Entry 3O5U (X-ray diffraction, 2.35 A resolution); this record covers chains A and B.

[Chain A (and B)]
Name: Chlorocatechol 1,2-dioxygenase
Source organism: Rhodococcus opacus
Notes: EC 1.13.11.-; chain B of this document is another copy of the same molecule, construct and numbering; everything in this record applies to it too
UniProt: O67987 (CLCA_RHOOP); residue numbers follow UniProt; this construct covers 1-257
Amino-acid sequence (257 residues; numbered 1 to 257; the number before each row is that of its first residue):
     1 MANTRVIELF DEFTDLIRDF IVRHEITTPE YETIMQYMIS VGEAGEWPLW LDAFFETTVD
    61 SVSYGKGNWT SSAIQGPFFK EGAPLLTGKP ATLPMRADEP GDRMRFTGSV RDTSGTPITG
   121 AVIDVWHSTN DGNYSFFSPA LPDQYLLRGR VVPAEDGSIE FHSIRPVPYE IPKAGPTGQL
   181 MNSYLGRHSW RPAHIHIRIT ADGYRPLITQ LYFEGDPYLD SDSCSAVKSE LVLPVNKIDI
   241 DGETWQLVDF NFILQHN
Not modelled in the structure: 1
Metal / ion sites: Fe ion: Tyr134, His194, His196 (together with 3,4-dihydroxybenzoic acid)
Ligand contacts:
  - 3,4-dihydroxybenzoic acid (DHB): Leu49, Asp52, Ala53, Ile74, Gln75, Gly76, Pro77, Phe78, Tyr134, Tyr169, Ile171, Arg191, His194, His196, Cys224
  - MYY ((2R)-3-(phosphonooxy)-2-(tetradecanoyloxy)propyl palmitate), molecule 1: Asn3, Arg5, Val6, Leu9, Phe10, Phe13, Ile17, Met38
  - MYY, molecule 2: Ile17, Phe20, Ile21, Glu30, Tyr31, Thr33, Ile34, Tyr37, Met38, Trp47, Trp50, Leu51, Phe55, Leu180, Tyr184
UniProt features mapped onto this chain:
  - binding site (Fe cation): Tyr134, Tyr169, His194, His196

[Chain A / chain B interface]
Residue-residue contacts (95; chain A residue first):
  Ala2(A) - Ser183(B)  hydrogen bond (backbone-backbone)
  Asn3(A) - Tyr184(B)  hydrogen bond (backbone-backbone)
  Arg5(A) - His24(B)  hydrogen bond (side chain-backbone)
  Arg5(A) - Glu25(B)  hydrogen bond (side chain-backbone)
  Arg5(A) - Glu30(B)  salt bridge
  Val6(A) - Tyr184(B)  hydrophobic
  Val6(A) - Leu185(B)  hydrophobic
  Ile7(A) - Tyr184(B)
  Ile7(A) - Leu185(B)
  Ile7(A) - Arg187(B)
  Leu9(A) - Phe20(B)
  Leu9(A) - His24(B)
  Leu9(A) - Ile26(B)  hydrophobic
  Phe10(A) - Trp50(B)  hydrophobic
  Phe10(A) - Phe54(B)  hydrophobic
  Phe10(A) - Leu180(B)  hydrophobic
  Phe10(A) - Leu185(B)  hydrophobic
  Asp11(A) - Arg187(B)  salt bridge
  Glu12(A) - Arg23(B)  salt bridge
  Glu12(A) - His24(B)  salt bridge
  Phe13(A) - Ile17(B)  hydrophobic
  Phe13(A) - Phe20(B)
  Thr14(A) - Phe55(B)
  Leu16(A) - Leu16(B)
  Leu16(A) - Phe20(B)  hydrophobic
  Leu16(A) - Arg23(B)
  Ile17(A) - Phe55(B)  hydrophobic
  Arg18(A) - Phe54(B)  hydrogen bond (side chain-backbone)
  Arg18(A) - Thr58(B)
  Phe20(A) - Leu9(B)
  Phe20(A) - Glu12(B)
  Phe20(A) - Phe13(B)
  Ile21(A) - Phe55(B)  hydrophobic
  Ile21(A) - Thr58(B)
  Ile21(A) - Val59(B)  hydrophobic
  Ile21(A) - Val62(B)
  Val22(A) - Thr58(B)
  Val22(A) - Val62(B)  hydrophobic
  His24(A) - Arg5(B)  hydrogen bond (backbone-side chain)
  His24(A) - Leu9(B)
  His24(A) - Glu12(B)  salt bridge
  Glu25(A) - Arg5(B)  hydrogen bond (backbone-side chain)
  Glu25(A) - Val62(B)
  Ile26(A) - Leu9(B)  hydrophobic
  Ile26(A) - Val59(B)
  Ile26(A) - Val62(B)
  Thr27(A) - Val59(B)
  Thr27(A) - Ser63(B)
  Thr28(A) - Val59(B)
  Thr28(A) - Ser63(B)  hydrogen bond
  Thr28(A) - Tyr64(B)  hydrogen bond
  Glu30(A) - Arg5(B)  salt bridge
  Tyr31(A) - Leu51(B)  hydrogen bond (side chain-backbone)
  Tyr31(A) - Asp52(B)  hydrogen bond
  Tyr31(A) - Glu56(B)
  Tyr31(A) - Val59(B)  hydrophobic
  Met35(A) - Pro48(B)  hydrophobic
  Met35(A) - Leu51(B)  hydrophobic
  Met35(A) - Asp52(B)
  Met38(A) - Trp47(B)  hydrophobic
  Ile39(A) - Trp47(B)
  Trp47(A) - Met38(B)  hydrophobic
  Pro48(A) - Met35(B)  hydrophobic
  Trp50(A) - Phe10(B)  hydrophobic
  Leu51(A) - Tyr31(B)  hydrogen bond (backbone-side chain)
  Leu51(A) - Met38(B)  hydrophobic
  Asp52(A) - Tyr31(B)  hydrogen bond
  Asp52(A) - Met35(B)
  Phe54(A) - Phe10(B)  hydrophobic
  Phe54(A) - Arg18(B)  hydrogen bond (backbone-side chain)
  Phe55(A) - Thr14(B)
  Phe55(A) - Ile17(B)  hydrophobic
  Phe55(A) - Ile21(B)  hydrophobic
  Glu56(A) - Tyr31(B)
  Thr58(A) - Arg18(B)
  Thr58(A) - Ile21(B)
  Thr58(A) - Val22(B)
  Val59(A) - Ile21(B)
  Val59(A) - Ile26(B)
  Val59(A) - Thr27(B)
  Val59(A) - Thr28(B)
  Val59(A) - Tyr31(B)  hydrophobic
  Val62(A) - Ile21(B)
  Val62(A) - Val22(B)  hydrophobic
  Val62(A) - Glu25(B)
  Leu180(A) - Phe10(B)  hydrophobic
  Ser183(A) - Ala2(B)
  Tyr184(A) - Ala2(B)
  Tyr184(A) - Val6(B)
  Leu185(A) - Ala2(B)
  Leu185(A) - Ile7(B)
  Leu185(A) - Phe10(B)  hydrophobic
  Gly186(A) - Ala2(B)
  Arg187(A) - Ile7(B)
  Arg187(A) - Asp11(B)  salt bridge
Also at the interface, not in a pair above, chain A (45 interface residues in all): Ser63
Also at the interface, not in a pair above, chain B (47 interface residues in all): Ile39, Asp60, Gly186

[Summary]
Chain A and chain B form an interface of 45 and 47 residues respectively, with 14 hydrogen bonds and 7 salt
bridges. Polar contacts include Arg5(A)-Glu30(B), Asp11(A)-Arg187(B) and Glu12(A)-Arg23(B). Bound to chain A:
compound MYY and 3,4-dihydroxybenzoic acid.
Chain A and chain B are both Chlorocatechol 1,2-dioxygenase (Rhodococcus opacus); the structure, Crystal
Structure of 4-Chlorocatechol Dioxygenase from Rhodococcus opacus 1CP in complex with protocatechuate, was
determined by X-ray diffraction together with 3O6R and 3O32 from the same study.
